PDB entry 7D43 | electron microscopy, 4.30 A resolution (low resolution: residue-level contacts below are approximate; hydrogen-bond / salt-bridge calls are withheld) | chains D and G of the 14 polymer chains in the assembly

# Chain D
Protein: Translation initiation factor eIF-2B subunit beta
Organism: Homo sapiens
Reference sequence: P49770 (EI2BB_HUMAN); residue numbers follow UniProt; this construct covers 1-351
Sequence (351 residues; each row starts with the number of its first residue):
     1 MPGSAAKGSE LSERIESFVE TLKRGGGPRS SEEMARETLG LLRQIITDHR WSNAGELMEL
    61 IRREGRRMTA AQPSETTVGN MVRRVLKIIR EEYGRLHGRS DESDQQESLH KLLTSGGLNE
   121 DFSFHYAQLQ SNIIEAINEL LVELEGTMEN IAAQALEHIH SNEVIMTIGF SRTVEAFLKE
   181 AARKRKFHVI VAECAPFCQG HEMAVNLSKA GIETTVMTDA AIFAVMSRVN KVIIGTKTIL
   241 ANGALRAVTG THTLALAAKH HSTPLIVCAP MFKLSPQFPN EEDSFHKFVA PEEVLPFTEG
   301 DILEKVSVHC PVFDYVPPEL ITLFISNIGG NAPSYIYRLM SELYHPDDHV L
Not modelled in the structure: 1-7, 99-118

# Chain G
Protein: Translation initiation factor eIF-2B subunit delta
Organism: Homo sapiens
Reference sequence: Q9UI10 (EI2BD_HUMAN); numbering as in UniProt (aligned over 1-523)
Sequence (523 residues; numbered 1 to 523; the number before each row is that of its first residue):
     1 MAAVAVAVRE DSGSGMKAEL PPGPGAVGRE MTKEEKLQLR KEKKQQKKKR KEEKGAEPET
    61 GSAVSAAQCQ VGPTRELPES GIQLGTPREK VPAGRSKAEL RAERRAKQEA ERALKQARKG
   121 EQGGPPPKAS PSTAGETPSG VKRLPEYPQV DDLLLRRLVK KPERQQVPTR KDYGSKVSLF
   181 SHLPQYSRQN SLTQFMSIPS SVIHPAMVRL GLQYSQGLVS GSNARCIALL RALQQVIQDY
   241 TTPPNEELSR DLVNKLKPYM SFLTQCRPLS ASMHNAIKFL NKEITSVGSS KREEEAKSEL
   301 RAAIDRYVQE KIVLAAQAIS RFAYQKISNG DVILVYGCSS LVSRILQEAW TEGRRFRVVV
   361 VDSRPWLEGR HTLRSLVHAG VPASYLLIPA ASYVLPEVSK VLLGAHALLA NGSVMSRVGT
   421 AQLALVARAH NVPVLVCCET YKFCERVQTD AFVSNELDDP DDLQCKRGEH VALANWQNHA
   481 SLRLLNLVYD VTPPELVDLV ITELGMIPCS SVPVVLRVKS SDQ
Not modelled in the structure: 1-165, 519-523
Reported in the primary citation:
  - conformationally variable residues (helix shift): Glu247 to Arg267
  - mutagenesis - E310K, L314Q: decreased catalytic activity on ISRIB
  - mutagenesis - E310K, L314Q: decreased binding to eIF2(alphaP)
  - mutagenesis - E310K, L314Q: decreased binding to Eukaryotic translation initiation factor 2 subunit 1

# How chain D and chain G interact
Contacting residue pairs (14):
  Glu157(D) - Arg446(G)
  His158(D) - Val447(G)
  His158(D) - Asp450(G)
  Ser161(D) - Leu179(G)
  Asn162(D) - Leu179(G)
  Lys231(D) - Asp450(G)
  Lys259(D) - Glu495(G)
  Pro264(D) - Thr449(G)
  Pro264(D) - Asp450(G)
  Leu323(D) - Asn411(G)
  Leu323(D) - Thr449(G)
  Ala332(D) - Asn411(G)
  Ser334(D) - Ser510(G)
  Tyr335(D) - Arg517(G)
Interface residues without a listed pair, chain D (14 interface residues in all): Gly330, Asn331, Tyr337
Interface residues without a listed pair, chain G (11 interface residues in all): Pro513, Val514

# Overview
14 residues of chain D face 11 of chain G across their interface. From the paper: E310K and L314Q of chain G
reduce catalytic activity on ISRIB; conformational variability at Glu247(G).
Here chain D is Translation initiation factor eIF-2B subunit beta and chain G is Translation initiation factor
eIF-2B subunit delta, both from Homo sapiens. Entry 7D43 (eIF2B-eIF2(aP), aPg complex) was determined by
electron microscopy, deposited together with 7D44, 7D45 and 7D46.
